PDB entry 2QK7 | X-ray diffraction, 2.40 A resolution | chains A and B

== Chain A ==
Name: Gamma-hemolysin component A
Source organism: Staphylococcus aureus subsp. aureus
UniProt: P0A074 (HLGA_STAAU); residues 1-280 here correspond to UniProt positions 30-309 (UniProt number = residue number + 29)
Chain sequence (288 residues; numbered -7 to 280; the number before each row is that of its first residue; numbers below 1 keep their minus sign (Gly-7 is residue -7)):
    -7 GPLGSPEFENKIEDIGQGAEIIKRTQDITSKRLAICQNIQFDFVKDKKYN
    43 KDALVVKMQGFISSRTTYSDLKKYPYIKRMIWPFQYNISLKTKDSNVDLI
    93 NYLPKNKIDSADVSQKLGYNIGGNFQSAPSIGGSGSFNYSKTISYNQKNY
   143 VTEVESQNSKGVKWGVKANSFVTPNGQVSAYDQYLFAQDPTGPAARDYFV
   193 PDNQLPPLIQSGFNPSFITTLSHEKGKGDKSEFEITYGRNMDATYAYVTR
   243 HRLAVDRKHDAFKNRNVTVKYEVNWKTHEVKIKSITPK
Not modelled in the structure: -7 to 10, 64-68, 167-168, 242-243, 279-280
Sequence notes: expression tag (-7 to 0); engineered mutation Cys28 (Thr57 in P0A074)
From the paper describing this entry:
  - contacts within the chain: Lys108-Ser126 (hydrogen bond), Ser122-Gly124 (hydrogen bond), Ile123-Ser126 (hydrogen bond)

== Chain B ==
Name: Gamma-hemolysin component B
Source organism: Staphylococcus aureus subsp. aureus
UniProt: P0A077 (HLGB_STAAU); residues 1-299 here correspond to UniProt positions 27-325 (UniProt number = residue number + 26)
Chain sequence (307 residues; numbered -7 to 299; the number before each row is that of its first residue; numbers below 1 keep their minus sign (Gly-7 is residue -7)):
    -7 GPLGSPEFEGKITPVSVKKVDDKVTLYKTTATADSDKFKISQILTFNFIK
    43 DKSYDKDTLVLKAAGNINSGYEKPNPNDYDFSKLYWGAKYNVSISSQSND
    93 SVNVVDYAPKNQNEEFQVQNTLGYTFGGDISISNGLSGGLNGNTAFSETI
   143 NYKQESYRTTLSRCTNYKNVGWGVEAHKIMNNGWGPYGRDSFHPTYGNEL
   193 FLAGRQSSAYAGQNFIAQHQMPLLSRSNFNPEFLSVLSHRQDGAKKSKIT
   243 VTYQREMDLYQIRWNGFYWAGANYKNFKTRTFKSTYEIDWENHKVKLLDT
   293 KETENNK
Not modelled in the structure: -7 to 2, 129-135, 198-200
Sequence notes: expression tag (-7 to 0); engineered mutation Cys156 (Asn182 in P0A077)
From the paper describing this entry:
  - conformationally variable residues (loop rearrangement): Lys11 to Val16, Lys44 to Asp49, Glu64 to Ser74, Gln89 to Ser93, Ser154 to Cys156, Pro186 to Thr187, Ala201 to Gly204, Arg232 to Gly235, Arg255 to Ala262

== Interface between chain A and chain B ==
Disulfides between the chains: Cys28(A)-Cys156(B)
Pairs across the interface (20; chain A residue first):
  Lys15(A) with Thr295(B)
  Arg16(A) with Glu296(B)
  Thr17(A) with Lys293(B); Thr295(B), hydrogen bond; Asn297(B), hydrogen bond (backbone-side chain)
  Gln18(A) with Asn297(B), hydrogen bond
  Asp19(A) with Gln246(B), hydrogen bond
  Ile27(A) with Cys156(B)
  Cys28(A) with Cys156(B), disulfide
  Gln32(A) with Lys293(B)
  Phe53(A) with Cys156(B), hydrophobic; Asn158(B)
  Asp104(A) with Asn91(B)
  Ser136(A) with Ser90(B); Asn91(B), hydrogen bond
  Tyr137(A) with Asn91(B), hydrogen bond (backbone-side chain)
  Asn138(A) with Asn91(B), hydrogen bond
  Ser203(A) with Asn158(B)
  Asn206(A) with Asn158(B), hydrogen bond
  Glu271(A) with Asn298(B)
Interface residues without a listed pair, chain A (19 interface residues in all): Ala26, Ser106, Val272
Interface residues without a listed pair, chain B (13 interface residues in all): Arg155, Thr157, Lys160
The authors on this interface:
  - pairs named by the authors: Cys28(A)-Cys156(B) (covalent link)
  - interface residues, chain B: Gln89(B), Ser154(B)

== In short ==
Chain A and chain B form an interface of 19 and 13 residues respectively; the contacts include 1 disulfide
bond and 8 hydrogen bonds. Polar pairs include Thr17(A)-Thr295(B), Thr17(A)-Asn297(B) and Gln18(A)-Asn297(B).
The paper describes a contact between Cys28(A) and Cys156(B). From the paper: interface residues Gln89(B) and
Ser154(B); conformational variability at Lys11(B), Lys44(B) and Glu64(B) among others.
Chain A is Gamma-hemolysin component A and chain B is Gamma-hemolysin component B, both from Staphylococcus
aureus subsp. aureus; the structure, A covalent S-F heterodimer of staphylococcal gamma-hemolysin, was
determined by X-ray diffraction.
